Entry 7S6T (X-ray diffraction, 1.82 A resolution); this record covers chains B and H of the 8 polymer chains in the assembly.

Chain B:
Molecule: Methane monooxygenase beta chain
Source organism: Methylosinus trichosporium OB3b
Reference sequence: A0A2D2D5X7 (A0A2D2D5X7_METTR); numbering as in UniProt (aligned over 4-395)
Amino-acid sequence (392 residues; row label = number of the first residue in the row):
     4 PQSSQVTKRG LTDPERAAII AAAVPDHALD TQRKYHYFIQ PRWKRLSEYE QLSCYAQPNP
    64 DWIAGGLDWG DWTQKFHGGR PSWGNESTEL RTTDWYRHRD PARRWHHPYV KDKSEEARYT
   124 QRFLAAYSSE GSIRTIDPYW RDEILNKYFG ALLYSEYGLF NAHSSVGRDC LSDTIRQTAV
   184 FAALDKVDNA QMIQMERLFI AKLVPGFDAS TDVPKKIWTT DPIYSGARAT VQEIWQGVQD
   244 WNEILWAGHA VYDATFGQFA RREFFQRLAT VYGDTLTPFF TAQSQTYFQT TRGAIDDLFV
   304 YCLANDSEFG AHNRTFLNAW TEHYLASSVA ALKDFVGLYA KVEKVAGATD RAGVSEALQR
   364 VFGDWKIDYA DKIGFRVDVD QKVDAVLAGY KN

Chain H:
Molecule: Methane monooxygenase regulatory protein B
Source organism: Methylosinus trichosporium OB3b
Reference sequence: A0A2D2D0T8 (A0A2D2D0T8_METTR); residue numbers follow UniProt; this construct covers 3-138
Amino-acid sequence (136 residues; each row starts with the number of its first residue):
     3 SAHNAYNAGI MQKTGKAFAD EFFAEENQVV AESNAVVLVL MKSDEIDAII EDIVLKGGKA
    63 KNPSIVVEDK AGFWWIKADG AIEIDAAEAG ELLGKPFSVY DLLINVSSTV GRAYTLGTKF
   123 TITSELMGLD RALTDI
Differences from the reference sequence: engineered mutation Ala33 (His in A0A2D2D0T8)
From the paper describing this entry:
  - mutagenesis - H33A: decreased catalytic activity (citing earlier work)

Interface between chain B and chain H:
Contacting residue pairs (7):
  Lys37(B) with Leu94(H), hydrogen bond (side chain-backbone)
  Lys47(B) with Glu93(H)
  Arg48(B) with Glu93(H), salt bridge
  Leu49(B) with Gly96(H)
  Ser50(B) with Gly96(H)
  Glu51(B) with Gly96(H), hydrogen bond (backbone-backbone); Lys97(H)

Summary:
6 residues of chain B and 4 residues of chain H are in contact, with 2 hydrogen bonds and 1 salt bridge. Among
the polar pairs are Arg48(B)-Glu93(H), Lys37(B)-Leu94(H) and Glu51(B)-Gly96(H). From the paper: H33A of chain
H reduces catalytic activity.
Chain B is Methane monooxygenase beta chain and chain H is Methane monooxygenase regulatory protein B, both
from Methylosinus trichosporium OB3b; the structure, Complex structure of Methane monooxygenase hydroxylase
and regulatory subunit H33A, was determined by X-ray diffraction, deposited together with 7S6Q, 7S6R, 7S6S and
7S7H.
